PDB entry 6XLL | electron microscopy, 2.70 A resolution | chains A and B of the 9 polymer chains in the assembly

Chain A (and B):
Molecule: DNA-directed RNA polymerase subunit alpha
From: Escherichia coli O157:H7
Notes: EC 2.7.7.6; chain B of this document is another copy of the same molecule, construct and numbering; everything in this record applies to it too
UniProtKB: P0A7Z6 (RPOA_ECO57); residue numbers follow UniProt; this construct covers 1-329
Amino-acid sequence (329 residues; row label = number of the first residue in the row):
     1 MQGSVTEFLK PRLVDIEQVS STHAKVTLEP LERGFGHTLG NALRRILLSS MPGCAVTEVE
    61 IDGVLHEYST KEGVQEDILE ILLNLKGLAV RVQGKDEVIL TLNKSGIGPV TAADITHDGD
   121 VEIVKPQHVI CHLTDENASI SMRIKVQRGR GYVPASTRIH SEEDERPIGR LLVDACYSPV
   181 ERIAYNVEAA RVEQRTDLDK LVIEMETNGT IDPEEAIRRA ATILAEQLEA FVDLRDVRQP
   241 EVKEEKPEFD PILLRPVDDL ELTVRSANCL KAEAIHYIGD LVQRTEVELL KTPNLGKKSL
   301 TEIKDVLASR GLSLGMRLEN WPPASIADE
Unresolved in the structure: 1-4, 236-329 (chain B: 1-3, 160-168, 235-329)

Chain A / chain B interface:
Residue-residue contacts (86):
  Val5(A) - Asp96(B)
  Val5(A) - Arg148(B)
  Val5(A) - Gly149(B)
  Val5(A) - Arg150(B)  hydrogen bond (backbone-side chain)
  Glu7(A) - Arg150(B)
  Phe8(A) - Ser50(B)
  Phe8(A) - Arg150(B)
  Phe8(A) - Ile223(B)  hydrophobic
  Phe8(A) - Gln227(B)
  Leu9(A) - Gln227(B)
  Lys10(A) - Glu226(B)
  Lys10(A) - Gln227(B)
  Lys10(A) - Glu229(B)  salt bridge
  Pro11(A) - Gln227(B)
  Pro11(A) - Ala230(B)
  Pro11(A) - Phe231(B)  hydrophobic
  Arg12(A) - Phe231(B)
  Leu13(A) - Phe231(B)
  Leu28(A) - Phe231(B)  hydrophobic
  Glu32(A) - Arg150(B)  salt bridge
  Gly34(A) - Arg45(B)  hydrogen bond (backbone-side chain)
  Phe35(A) - Ile46(B)  hydrophobic
  Phe35(A) - Ser50(B)
  Phe35(A) - Ile223(B)  hydrophobic
  Phe35(A) - Gln227(B)
  His37(A) - Arg45(B)
  Thr38(A) - Ala42(B)
  Thr38(A) - Arg45(B)  hydrogen bond
  Leu39(A) - Leu224(B)  hydrophobic
  Leu39(A) - Leu228(B)  hydrophobic
  Ala42(A) - Thr38(B)
  Arg45(A) - Gly34(B)  hydrogen bond (side chain-backbone)
  Arg45(A) - His37(B)
  Arg45(A) - Thr38(B)  hydrogen bond
  Ile46(A) - Phe35(B)  hydrophobic
  Ser50(A) - Phe8(B)
  Ser50(A) - Phe35(B)
  Pro52(A) - Val5(B)  hydrophobic
  Gly149(A) - Val5(B)
  Arg150(A) - Ser4(B)
  Arg150(A) - Val5(B)
  Arg150(A) - Glu7(B)  hydrogen bond (side chain-backbone)
  Arg150(A) - Phe8(B)
  Arg150(A) - Glu32(B)  salt bridge
  Arg218(A) - Phe231(B)  hydrogen bond (side chain-backbone)
  Arg218(A) - Asp233(B)  salt bridge
  Arg219(A) - Thr6(B)
  Ala221(A) - Leu228(B)  hydrophobic
  Ala221(A) - Phe231(B)  hydrophobic
  Thr222(A) - Val232(B)
  Thr222(A) - Asp233(B)  hydrogen bond (side chain-backbone)
  Ile223(A) - Phe8(B)  hydrophobic
  Ile223(A) - Phe35(B)  hydrophobic
  Leu224(A) - Leu39(B)  hydrophobic
  Leu224(A) - Leu228(B)  hydrophobic
  Ala225(A) - Val232(B)  hydrophobic
  Glu226(A) - Thr6(B)
  Glu226(A) - Phe8(B)
  Glu226(A) - Lys10(B)  salt bridge
  Gln227(A) - Phe8(B)
  Gln227(A) - Leu9(B)  hydrogen bond (side chain-backbone)
  Gln227(A) - Lys10(B)
  Gln227(A) - Leu31(B)
  Gln227(A) - Phe35(B)
  Leu228(A) - Leu39(B)  hydrophobic
  Leu228(A) - Ala221(B)
  Leu228(A) - Leu224(B)  hydrophobic
  Leu228(A) - Ala225(B)
  Ala230(A) - Pro11(B)  hydrophobic
  Phe231(A) - Leu28(B)  hydrophobic
  Phe231(A) - Leu39(B)  hydrophobic
  Phe231(A) - Leu43(B)  hydrophobic
  Phe231(A) - Leu201(B)  hydrophobic
  Phe231(A) - Ile203(B)  hydrophobic
  Phe231(A) - Ile217(B)  hydrophobic
  Phe231(A) - Arg218(B)
  Phe231(A) - Ala221(B)  hydrophobic
  Val232(A) - Arg218(B)
  Val232(A) - Ala221(B)  hydrophobic
  Val232(A) - Thr222(B)
  Asp233(A) - Arg218(B)  hydrogen bond (backbone-side chain)
  Leu234(A) - Ile16(B)
  Leu234(A) - Val26(B)  hydrophobic
  Leu234(A) - Glu214(B)
  Leu234(A) - Ile217(B)  hydrophobic
  Leu234(A) - Arg218(B)  hydrogen bond (backbone-side chain)
Other interface residues (no listed pair), chain A (42 interface residues in all): Thr6, Leu31, Arg33, Arg148, Arg235
Other interface residues (no listed pair), chain B (47 interface residues in all): Val14, Pro52

Summary:
42 residues of chain A and 47 residues of chain B are in contact, with 11 hydrogen bonds and 5 salt bridges.
Among the polar pairs are Lys10(A)-Glu229(B), Glu32(A)-Arg150(B) and Arg218(A)-Asp233(B).
Chain A and chain B are both DNA-directed RNA polymerase subunit alpha (Escherichia coli O157:H7); the
structure, Cryo-EM structure of E. coli RNAP-promoter initial transcribing complex with 5-nt RNA transcript
(RPitc-5nt), was determined by electron microscopy, deposited together with 6XL5, 6XL6, 6XL9, 6XLA, 6XLJ,
6XLK, 6XLM and 6XLN.
